Entry 6LPB (electron microscopy, 3.90 A resolution); this record covers chains B and G of the 6 polymer chains in the assembly.

[Chain B]
Molecule: Guanine nucleotide-binding protein G(I)/G(S)/G(T) subunit beta-1
From: Rattus norvegicus
UniProt: P54311 (GBB1_RAT); residues 2-340 here = UniProt positions 2-340
Amino-acid sequence (351 residues; numbered -10 to 340; the number before each row is that of its first residue; numbers below 1 keep their minus sign (Met-10 is residue -10)):
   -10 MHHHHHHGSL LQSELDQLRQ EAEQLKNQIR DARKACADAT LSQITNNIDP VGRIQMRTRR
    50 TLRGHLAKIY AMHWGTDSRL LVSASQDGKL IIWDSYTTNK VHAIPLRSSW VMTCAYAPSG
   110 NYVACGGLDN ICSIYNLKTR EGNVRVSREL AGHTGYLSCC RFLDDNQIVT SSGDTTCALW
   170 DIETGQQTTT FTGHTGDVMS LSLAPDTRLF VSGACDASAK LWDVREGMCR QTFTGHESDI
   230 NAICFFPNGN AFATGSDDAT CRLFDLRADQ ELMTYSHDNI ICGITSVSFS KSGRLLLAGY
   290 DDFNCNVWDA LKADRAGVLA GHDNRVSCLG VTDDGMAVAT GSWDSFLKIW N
Not modelled in the structure: -10 to 0
Differences from the reference sequence: expression tag (-10 to 1)
Curated features (UniProtKB/Swiss-Prot):
  - modified residue: Ser2 (N-acetylserine), His266 (Phosphohistidine)

[Chain G]
Molecule: Guanine nucleotide-binding protein G(I)/G(S)/G(O) subunit gamma-2
From: Bos taurus
UniProt: P63212 (GBG2_BOVIN); residues 1-67 here = UniProt positions 1-67
Amino-acid sequence (68 residues; numbered 1 to 68; the number before each row is that of its first residue):
     1 MASNNTASIA QARKLVEQLK MEANIDRIKV SKAAADLMAY CEAHAKEDPL LTPVPASENP
    61 FREKKFFS
Not modelled in the structure: 1-6, 63-68
Differences from the reference sequence: expression tag (68)
Curated features (UniProtKB/Swiss-Prot):
  - modified residue: Ala2 (N-acetylalanine)

[How chain B and chain G interact]
Contacting residue pairs (77):
  Leu7(B) with Ile9(G), hydrophobic; Ala12(G), hydrophobic
  Ala11(B) with Leu15(G), hydrophobic
  Leu14(B) with Val16(G), hydrophobic
  Ile18(B) with Leu19(G)
  Arg22(B) with Leu19(G); Glu22(G), salt bridge
  Cys25(B) with Arg27(G), hydrogen bond; Ile28(G); Lys29(G)
  Ala26(B) with Val30(G), hydrophobic
  Asp27(B) with Lys29(G)
  Ala28(B) with Val30(G)
  Thr29(B) with Val30(G)
  Leu30(B) with Val30(G)
  Ile33(B) with Ala34(G), hydrophobic
  Ile37(B) with Met38(G), hydrophobic
  Val40(B) with Leu51(G), hydrophobic
  Ile43(B) with Leu50(G)
  Met45(B) with Leu50(G), hydrophobic
  Arg48(B) with Phe61(G); Arg62(G)
  Arg49(B) with Pro60(G); Phe61(G), hydrogen bond (side chain-backbone); Arg62(G)
  Ser84(B) with Phe61(G)
  Tyr85(B) with Pro60(G); Phe61(G), hydrophobic
  Lys209(B) with Gln18(G)
  Cys218(B) with Lys14(G), hydrogen bond (backbone-side chain); Glu17(G); Gln18(G)
  Arg219(B) with Gln18(G); Met21(G)
  Gln220(B) with Glu22(G), hydrogen bond; Ile25(G)
  Thr221(B) with Gln18(G), hydrogen bond; Glu22(G), hydrogen bond (backbone-side chain)
  Phe235(B) with Leu37(G), hydrophobic; Tyr40(G), hydrophobic
  Pro236(B) with Tyr40(G)
  Asn237(B) with Asp36(G); Tyr40(G)
  Asp254(B) with Ala33(G)
  Arg256(B) with Asp26(G); Arg27(G); Ile28(G); Lys32(G), hydrogen bond (side chain-backbone); Ala33(G); Asp36(G)
  Ala257(B) with Ile28(G)
  Asp258(B) with Glu22(G); Arg27(G)
  Leu261(B) with Val30(G), hydrophobic; Ala33(G), hydrophobic
  Ser279(B) with Leu50(G)
  Lys280(B) with Tyr40(G); Asp48(G)
  Ser281(B) with His44(G), hydrogen bond (side chain-backbone); Asp48(G), hydrogen bond; Leu51(G)
  Arg283(B) with Cys41(G)
  Leu300(B) with Met38(G), hydrophobic
  Val320(B) with Leu50(G), hydrophobic
  Asp323(B) with Pro49(G)
  Gly324(B) with Pro49(G); Leu50(G)
  Met325(B) with Pro49(G), hydrophobic; Pro60(G); Phe61(G), hydrophobic
  Ala326(B) with Phe61(G), hydrophobic
  Val327(B) with Leu50(G), hydrophobic
  Ile338(B) with Phe61(G), hydrophobic
  Asn340(B) with Pro49(G); Leu50(G); Asn59(G), hydrogen bond; Arg62(G), hydrogen bond (backbone-side chain)
Other interface residues (no listed pair), chain B (53 interface residues in all): Leu4, Lys15, Ser67, Met217, Ala240, Leu252, Leu284
Other interface residues (no listed pair), chain G (36 interface residues in all): Ser8, Ser31, Val54

[Overview]
Chain B and chain G form an interface of 53 and 36 residues respectively; the contacts include 11 hydrogen
bonds and 1 salt bridge. Among the polar pairs are Arg22(B)-Glu22(G), Cys25(B)-Arg27(G) and Arg49(B)-Phe61(G).
Here chain B is Guanine nucleotide-binding protein G(I)/G(S)/G(T) subunit beta-1 (Rattus norvegicus) and chain
G is Guanine nucleotide-binding protein G(I)/G(S)/G(O) subunit gamma-2 (Bos taurus). Entry 6LPB (Cryo-EM
structure of the human PAC1 receptor coupled to an engineered heterotrimeric G protein) was determined by
electron microscopy.
